PDB entry 6EZO | electron microscopy, 4.10 A resolution (low resolution: residue-level contacts below are approximate; hydrogen-bond / salt-bridge calls are withheld) | chains A and B of the 10 polymer chains in the assembly

# Chain A (and B)
Protein: Translation initiation factor eIF-2B subunit alpha
From: Homo sapiens
Notes: chain B of this document is another copy of the same molecule, construct and numbering; everything in this record applies to it too
Reference sequence: Q14232 (EI2BA_HUMAN); residue numbers follow UniProt; this construct covers 1-305
Amino-acid sequence (305 residues; row label = number of the first residue in the row):
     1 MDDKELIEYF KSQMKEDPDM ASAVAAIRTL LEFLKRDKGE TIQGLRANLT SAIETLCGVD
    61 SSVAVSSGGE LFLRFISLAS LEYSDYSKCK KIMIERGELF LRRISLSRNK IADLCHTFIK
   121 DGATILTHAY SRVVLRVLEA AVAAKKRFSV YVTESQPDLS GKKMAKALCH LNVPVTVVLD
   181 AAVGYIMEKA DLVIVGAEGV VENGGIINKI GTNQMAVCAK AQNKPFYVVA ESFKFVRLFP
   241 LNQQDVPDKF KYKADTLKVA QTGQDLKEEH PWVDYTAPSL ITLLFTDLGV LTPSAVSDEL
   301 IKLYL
Disordered / not traced: 1-5, 59-60, 251-268

# How chain A and chain B interact
Contacting residue pairs (15; chain A residue first):
  Pro-157(A) / Leu-179(B)
  Leu-179(A) / Pro-157(B)
  Ala-181(A) / Ile-210(B)
  Ala-181(A) / Gly-211(B)
  Ala-181(A) / Gln-214(B)
  Ala-182(A) / Ile-210(B)
  Tyr-185(A) / Gln-244(B)
  Ile-210(A) / Ala-181(B)
  Ile-210(A) / Ala-182(B)
  Gly-211(A) / Ala-181(B)
  Gln-214(A) / Ala-181(B)
  Cys-218(A) / Val-217(B)
  Glu-269(A) / Val-177(B)
  Glu-269(A) / Val-178(B)
  Pro-271(A) / Val-178(B)
Other interface residues (no listed pair), chain A (18 interface residues in all): Val-177, Val-178, Asp-180, Glu-188, Val-217, Gln-243, Gln-244
Other interface residues (no listed pair), chain B (18 interface residues in all): Asp-180, Tyr-185, Glu-188, Cys-218, Gln-243, Glu-269, Pro-271

# In short
Chain A and chain B each contribute 18 residues to their interface.
Chain A and chain B are both Translation initiation factor eIF-2B subunit alpha (Homo sapiens); the structure,
Eukaryotic initiation factor EIF2B in complex with ISRIB, was determined by electron microscopy.
